Entry 8HK6 (electron microscopy, 2.64 A resolution); this record covers chains A and D of the 4 polymer chains in the assembly.

# Chain A (and D)
Molecule: Potassium channel subfamily T member 1
From: Homo sapiens
Notes: chain D of this document is another copy of the same molecule, construct and numbering; everything in this record applies to it too
UniProt: Q5JUK3 (KCNT1_HUMAN), isoform Q5JUK3-3; residues 1-1235 here = UniProt positions 1-1235
Amino-acid sequence (1235 residues; each row starts with the number of its first residue):
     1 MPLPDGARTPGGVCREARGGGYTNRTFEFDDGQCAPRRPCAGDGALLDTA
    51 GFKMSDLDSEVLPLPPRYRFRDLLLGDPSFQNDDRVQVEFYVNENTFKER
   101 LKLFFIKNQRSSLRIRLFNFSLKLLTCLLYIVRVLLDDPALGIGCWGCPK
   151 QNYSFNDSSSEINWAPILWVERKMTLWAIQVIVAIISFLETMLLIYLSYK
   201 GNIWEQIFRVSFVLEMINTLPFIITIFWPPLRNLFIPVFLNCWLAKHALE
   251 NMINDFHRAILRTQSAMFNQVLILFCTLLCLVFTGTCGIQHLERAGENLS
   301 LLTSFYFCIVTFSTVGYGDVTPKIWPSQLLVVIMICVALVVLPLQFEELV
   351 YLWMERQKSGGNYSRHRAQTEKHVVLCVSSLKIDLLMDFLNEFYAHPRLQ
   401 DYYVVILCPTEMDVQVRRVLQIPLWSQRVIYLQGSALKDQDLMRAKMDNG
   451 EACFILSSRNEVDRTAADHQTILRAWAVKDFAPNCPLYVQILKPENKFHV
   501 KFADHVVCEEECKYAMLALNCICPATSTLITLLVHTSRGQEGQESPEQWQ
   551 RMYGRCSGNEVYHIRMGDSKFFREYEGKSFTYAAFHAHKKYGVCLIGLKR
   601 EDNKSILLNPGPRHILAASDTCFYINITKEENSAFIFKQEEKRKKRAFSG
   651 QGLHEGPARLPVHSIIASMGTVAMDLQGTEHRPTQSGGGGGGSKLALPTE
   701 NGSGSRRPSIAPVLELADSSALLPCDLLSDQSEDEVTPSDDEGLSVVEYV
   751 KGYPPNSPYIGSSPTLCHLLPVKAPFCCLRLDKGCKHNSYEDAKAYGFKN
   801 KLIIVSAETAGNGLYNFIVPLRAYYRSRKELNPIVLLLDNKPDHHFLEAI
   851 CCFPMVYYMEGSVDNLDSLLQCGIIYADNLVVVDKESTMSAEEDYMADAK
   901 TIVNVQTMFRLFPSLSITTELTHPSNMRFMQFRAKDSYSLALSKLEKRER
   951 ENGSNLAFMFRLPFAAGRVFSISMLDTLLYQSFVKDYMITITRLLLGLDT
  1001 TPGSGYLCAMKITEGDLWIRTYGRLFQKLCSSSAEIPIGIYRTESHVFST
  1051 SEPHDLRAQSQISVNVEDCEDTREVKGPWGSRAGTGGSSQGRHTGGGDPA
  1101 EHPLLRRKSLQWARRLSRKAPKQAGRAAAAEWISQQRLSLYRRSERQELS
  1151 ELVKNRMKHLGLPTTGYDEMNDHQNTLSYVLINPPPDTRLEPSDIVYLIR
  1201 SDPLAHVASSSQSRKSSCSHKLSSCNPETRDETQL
Disordered / not traced: 1-109, 259-264, 359-368, 645-709, 718-746, 887-890, 1049-1127, 1169-1172, 1206-1235
Swiss-Prot annotation at these positions:
  - binding site (Zn(2+)): His768
Bound ions: K+ site 1: Thr314, Val315 (shared with 2 residues of chain B; 2 residues of chain C; Thr314(D), Val315(D) of chain D); K+ site 2: Thr314 (shared with 1 residue of chain B; 1 residue of chain C; Thr314(D) of chain D); K+ site 3: Val315, Gly316 (shared with 2 residues of chain B; 2 residues of chain C; Val315(D), Gly316(D) of chain D); K+ site 4: Gly316, Tyr317 (shared with 2 residues of chain B; 2 residues of chain C; Gly316(D), Tyr317(D) of chain D); K+ site 5: Leu532, His535, Ser537, Ser557, Asn559; K+ site 6: Ser537, Gly558, Glu560, Tyr562, Ile627; Zn2+: Cys777, Cys778, Cys785, His787; K+ site 7: Arg780, Lys783, Asn788, Tyr790, Tyr796; K+ site 8: Ser806, Ala807, Leu837, Asp839, Gly861, Asp884

# How chain A and chain D interact
Residue-residue contacts (98; chain A residue first):
  Lys200(A) - Glu371(D)
  Asn254(A) - Gln427(D)
  Phe307(A) - Tyr317(D)  hydrophobic
  Thr311(A) - Val315(D)
  Thr311(A) - Tyr317(D)  hydrogen bond
  Thr314(A) - Ser313(D)
  Thr314(A) - Thr314(D)
  Thr314(A) - Val315(D)
  Val315(A) - Val315(D)
  Gly316(A) - Val315(D)
  Gly316(A) - Gly316(D)
  Gly316(A) - Tyr317(D)
  Tyr317(A) - Tyr317(D)
  Gly318(A) - Tyr317(D)
  Thr321(A) - Tyr306(D)  hydrogen bond
  Thr321(A) - Asp319(D)  hydrogen bond
  Pro322(A) - Tyr306(D)
  Pro322(A) - Asp319(D)
  Trp325(A) - Leu302(D)  hydrophobic
  Gln328(A) - Tyr306(D)
  Leu329(A) - Leu302(D)  hydrophobic
  Leu329(A) - Phe305(D)  hydrophobic
  Val331(A) - Tyr306(D)  hydrophobic
  Val331(A) - Tyr317(D)
  Val332(A) - Phe305(D)  hydrophobic
  Val332(A) - Tyr306(D)  hydrophobic
  Val332(A) - Ile309(D)  hydrophobic
  Ile335(A) - Ser313(D)
  Val350(A) - Trp353(D)  hydrophobic
  Met354(A) - Trp353(D)  hydrophobic
  Glu355(A) - Gln421(D)  hydrogen bond (backbone-side chain)
  Arg356(A) - Gln421(D)
  Lys358(A) - Arg417(D)
  Pro409(A) - Glu893(D)
  Ser435(A) - Glu893(D)  hydrogen bond
  Leu437(A) - Tyr895(D)
  Leu437(A) - Met896(D)  hydrophobic
  Leu437(A) - Arg928(D)  hydrogen bond (backbone-side chain)
  Lys438(A) - Gln415(D)
  Asp439(A) - Arg928(D)  salt bridge
  Asp439(A) - Arg950(D)  salt bridge
  Met443(A) - Lys947(D)
  His469(A) - Ala899(D)
  His469(A) - Lys900(D)
  His469(A) - Val903(D)
  His469(A) - Asn904(D)
  Gln470(A) - Met896(D)
  Ile472(A) - Val903(D)  hydrophobic
  Leu473(A) - Met896(D)  hydrophobic
  Leu473(A) - Ala899(D)  hydrophobic
  Leu473(A) - Ile902(D)  hydrophobic
  Arg474(A) - Glu893(D)  salt bridge
  Arg474(A) - Met896(D)
  Trp476(A) - Ile902(D)  hydrophobic
  Trp476(A) - Gln906(D)
  Trp476(A) - Phe929(D)
  Trp476(A) - Phe932(D)  hydrophobic
  Ala477(A) - Phe929(D)  hydrophobic
  Lys479(A) - Ala934(D)
  Lys479(A) - Lys935(D)
  Asp480(A) - Phe932(D)
  Asp480(A) - Ser943(D)  hydrogen bond
  Asp480(A) - Arg961(D)  salt bridge
  Phe481(A) - Lys947(D)
  Pro483(A) - Leu940(D)  hydrophobic
  Phe498(A) - Arg910(D)
  Phe498(A) - Glu1145(D)
  Phe498(A) - Leu1149(D)  hydrophobic
  His499(A) - Val903(D)
  His499(A) - Gln906(D)
  His499(A) - Thr907(D)  hydrogen bond
  Lys501(A) - Glu1145(D)
  Phe502(A) - Ala934(D)  hydrophobic
  Phe502(A) - Lys935(D)
  Ser605(A) - Tyr1141(D)
  Lys751(A) - Ile1133(D)
  Tyr753(A) - Arg1137(D)
  Tyr753(A) - Leu1140(D)
  Ile760(A) - Glu1145(D)
  Ile760(A) - Leu1149(D)  hydrophobic
  Ile760(A) - Leu1152(D)  hydrophobic
  Gly761(A) - Glu1148(D)  hydrogen bond (backbone-side chain)
  Pro764(A) - Leu1140(D)  hydrophobic
  Leu766(A) - Ile1133(D)  hydrophobic
  His844(A) - Asp867(D)  salt bridge
  His845(A) - Asp867(D)  salt bridge
  His845(A) - Arg1156(D)  hydrogen bond
  Glu848(A) - His1159(D)  salt bridge
  Thr1000(A) - Tyr1141(D)
  Thr1001(A) - Tyr1141(D)
  Pro1002(A) - Arg1137(D)
  Pro1002(A) - Leu1138(D)  hydrophobic
  Pro1002(A) - Tyr1141(D)
  Gly1003(A) - Arg1137(D)
  Asp1202(A) - Arg1137(D)  salt bridge
  Leu1204(A) - Ile1133(D)  hydrophobic
  Leu1204(A) - Ser1134(D)
  Leu1204(A) - Arg1137(D)
Interface residues without a listed pair, chain A (66 interface residues in all): Ala266, Cys336, Glu347, Arg444, Pro755, Ser757, Ser762
Interface residues without a listed pair, chain D (56 interface residues in all): Val310, Arg418, Asn926, Gln1136, Glu1151, Asn1155

# In short
66 residues of chain A face 56 of chain D across their interface, with 10 hydrogen bonds and 8 salt bridges.
Among the polar pairs are Asp439(A)-Arg928(D), Asp439(A)-Arg950(D) and Arg474(A)-Glu893(D). Thr314(A) and
Val315(A) coordinate K+ site 1. UniProt lists Zn2+-binding residue His768(A) on chain A.
Chain A and chain D are both Potassium channel subfamily T member 1 (Homo sapiens); the structure, potassium
channel, was determined by electron microscopy (same publication as 8HIR, 8HKF, 8HKK, 8HKM and 8HKQ).
